PDB entry 6OJ5 | electron microscopy, 5.20 A resolution (low resolution: residue-level contacts below are approximate; hydrogen-bond / salt-bridge calls are withheld) | chains C and D of the 11 polymer chains in the assembly

Chain C (and D):
Name: Inner capsid protein VP2
From: Rotavirus A (strain RVA/Monkey/United States/RRV/1975/G3P5B[3])
Notes: chain D of this document is another copy of the same molecule, construct and numbering; everything in this record applies to it too
Reference sequence: B3F2X3 (B3F2X3_ROTRH); numbering as in UniProt (aligned over 1-887)
Chain sequence (887 residues; each row starts with the number of its first residue):
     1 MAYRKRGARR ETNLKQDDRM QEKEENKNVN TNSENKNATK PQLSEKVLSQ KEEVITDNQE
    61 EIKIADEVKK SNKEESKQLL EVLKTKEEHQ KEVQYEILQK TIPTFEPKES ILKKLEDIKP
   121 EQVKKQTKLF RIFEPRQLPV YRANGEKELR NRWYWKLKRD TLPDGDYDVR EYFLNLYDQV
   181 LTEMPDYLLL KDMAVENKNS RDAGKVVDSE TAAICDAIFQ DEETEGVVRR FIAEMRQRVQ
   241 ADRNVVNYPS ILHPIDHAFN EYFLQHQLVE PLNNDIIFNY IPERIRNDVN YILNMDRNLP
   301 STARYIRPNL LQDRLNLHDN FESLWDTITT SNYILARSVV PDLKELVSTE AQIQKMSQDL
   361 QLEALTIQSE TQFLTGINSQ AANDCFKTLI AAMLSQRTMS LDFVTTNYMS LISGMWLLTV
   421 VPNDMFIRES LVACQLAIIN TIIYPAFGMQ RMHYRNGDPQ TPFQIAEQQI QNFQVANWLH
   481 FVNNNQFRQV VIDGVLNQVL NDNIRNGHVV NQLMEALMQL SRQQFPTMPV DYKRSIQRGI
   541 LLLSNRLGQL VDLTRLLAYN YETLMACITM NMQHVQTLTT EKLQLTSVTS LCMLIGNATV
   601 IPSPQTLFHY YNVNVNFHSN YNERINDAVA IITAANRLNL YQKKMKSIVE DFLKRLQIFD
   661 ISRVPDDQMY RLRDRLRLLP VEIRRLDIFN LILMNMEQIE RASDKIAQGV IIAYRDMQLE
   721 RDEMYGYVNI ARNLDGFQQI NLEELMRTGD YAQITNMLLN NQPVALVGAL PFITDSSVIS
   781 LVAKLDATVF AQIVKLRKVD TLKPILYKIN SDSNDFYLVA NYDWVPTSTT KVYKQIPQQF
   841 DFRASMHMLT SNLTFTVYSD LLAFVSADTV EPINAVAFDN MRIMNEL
Disordered / not traced: 1-107 (chain D: 1-60)

Interface between chain C and chain D:
Contacting residue pairs (58):
  Thr349(C) with Glu67(D); Val68(D)
  Glu350(C) with Lys73(D); Ser76(D)
  Ile353(C) with Leu79(D)
  Gln354(C) with Glu75(D)
  Ser357(C) with Leu79(D)
  Glu363(C) with Lys86(D)
  Ala364(C) with Lys86(D)
  Leu365(C) with His89(D); Leu362(D); Glu363(D); Ala364(D); Leu365(D)
  Thr366(C) with Lys86(D); Gln361(D); Leu362(D); Glu363(D)
  Ile367(C) with His89(D); Gln90(D); Ser357(D); Gln358(D); Gln361(D); Leu362(D)
  Gln368(C) with Gln358(D)
  Ser369(C) with Gln358(D)
  Thr371(C) with Leu83(D)
  Gln372(C) with Gln358(D)
  Thr375(C) with Lys63(D)
  Thr406(C) with Lys355(D)
  Gly448(C) with Met518(D); Arg522(D)
  Met449(C) with Met518(D)
  Gln450(C) with Met514(D); Met518(D); Leu547(D)
  Arg451(C) with Asn545(D); Leu547(D); Gln549(D)
  His453(C) with Met881(D); Glu886(D)
  Tyr454(C) with Asn885(D); Glu886(D)
  Arg455(C) with Met881(D); Arg882(D); Asn885(D)
  Asn456(C) with Asn885(D)
  Pro526(C) with Ser521(D)
  Thr527(C) with Ser521(D); Gln537(D)
  Met528(C) with Gln537(D); Leu541(D)
  Pro529(C) with Gln537(D); Arg538(D); Leu541(D)
  Asp531(C) with Gln361(D); Arg538(D)
  Arg534(C) with Gln361(D)
Also at the interface, not in a pair above, chain C (37 interface residues in all): Leu374, Asn378, Ala433, Leu436, Phe447, Met452, Gly457
Also at the interface, not in a pair above, chain D (41 interface residues in all): Ala65, Ser71, Glu515, Arg534, Ser544, Val551, Ile873, Leu887

Summary:
The interface between chain C and chain D involves 37 residues on one side and 41 on the other.
Chain C and chain D are both Inner capsid protein VP2 (Rotavirus A (strain RVA/Monkey/United
States/RRV/1975/G3P5B[3])); the structure, In situ structure of rotavirus VP1 RNA-dependent RNA polymerase
(TLP_RNA), was determined by electron microscopy together with 6OJ3, 6OJ4 and 6OJ6 from the same study.
